Entry 7E81 (electron microscopy, 4.50 A resolution (low resolution: residue-level contacts below are approximate; hydrogen-bond / salt-bridge calls are withheld)); this record covers chains Db and Dc of the 68 polymer chains in the assembly.

# Chain Db (and Dc)
Name: Flagellar M-ring protein
Source organism: Salmonella typhimurium (strain LT2 / SGSC1412 / ATCC 700720)
Notes: chain Dc of this document is another copy of the same molecule, construct and numbering; everything in this record applies to it too
UniProtKB: P15928 (FLIF_SALTY); residue numbers follow UniProt; this construct covers 1-560
Amino-acid sequence (560 residues; numbered 1 to 560; the number before each row is that of its first residue):
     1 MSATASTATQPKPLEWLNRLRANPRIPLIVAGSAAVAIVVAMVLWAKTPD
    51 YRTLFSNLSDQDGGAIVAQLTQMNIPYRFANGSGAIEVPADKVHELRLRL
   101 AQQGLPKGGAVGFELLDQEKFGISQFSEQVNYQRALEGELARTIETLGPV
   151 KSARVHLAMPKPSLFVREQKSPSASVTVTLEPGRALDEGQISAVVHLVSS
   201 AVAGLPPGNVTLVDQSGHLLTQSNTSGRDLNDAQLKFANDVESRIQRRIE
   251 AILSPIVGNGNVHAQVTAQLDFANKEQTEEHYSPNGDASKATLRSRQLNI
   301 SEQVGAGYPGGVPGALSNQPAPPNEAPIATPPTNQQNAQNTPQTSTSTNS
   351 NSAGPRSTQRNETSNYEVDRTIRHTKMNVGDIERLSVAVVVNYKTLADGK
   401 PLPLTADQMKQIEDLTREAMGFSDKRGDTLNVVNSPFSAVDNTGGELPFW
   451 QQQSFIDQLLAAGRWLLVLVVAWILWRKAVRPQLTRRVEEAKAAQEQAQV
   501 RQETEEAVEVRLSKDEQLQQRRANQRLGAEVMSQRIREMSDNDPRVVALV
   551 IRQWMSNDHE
Not modelled in the structure: 1-112, 222-560

# Interface between chain Db and chain Dc
Pairs across the interface - 12 pairs, chain Db then chain Dc:
  Arg134(Db) with Phe113(Dc)
  His156(Db) with Glu139(Dc); Thr143(Dc); Ala201(Dc)
  Ala158(Db) with Ser200(Dc)
  Ala174(Db) with Ser200(Dc)
  Ser175(Db) with Ser200(Dc)
  Thr177(Db) with Leu197(Dc)
  Thr211(Db) with Ser200(Dc)
  Asp214(Db) with Leu147(Dc)
  Gln215(Db) with Leu147(Dc)
  Gly217(Db) with Ala193(Dc)
Also at the interface, not in a pair above, chain Db (21 interface residues in all): Phe126, Val130, Glu137, Arg154, Leu157, Ser173, Asn209, Val213, Ser216, His218, Leu219
Also at the interface, not in a pair above, chain Dc (17 interface residues in all): Leu116, Tyr132, Arg142, Gly148, Gln190, Ser192, His196, Val202, Ala203

# Summary
Chain Db and chain Dc form an interface of 21 and 17 residues respectively.
Both chains are Flagellar M-ring protein (Salmonella typhimurium (strain LT2 / SGSC1412 / ATCC 700720)). Entry
7E81 (Cryo-EM structure of the flagellar MS ring with FlgB-Dc loop and FliE-helix 1 from Salmonella) was
determined by electron microscopy, deposited together with 7CBL, 7CBM, 7CG0, 7CG4, 7CGO, 7E80 and 7E82.
